PDB entry 7EMJ | X-ray diffraction, 2.33 A resolution | chains B and E of the 6 polymer chains in the assembly

Chain B:
Name: Tubulin beta chain
Source organism: Sus scrofa
UniProtKB: P02554 (TBB_PIG); the author numbering skips numbers that UniProt does not, so the offset changes along the chain: 1-42 = UniProt 1-42; 45-360 = UniProt 43-358; 369-455 = UniProt 359-445
Amino-acid sequence (445 residues; each row starts with the number of its first residue; note: 10 numbers in that range are skipped by the numbering (no residue carries them; nothing is unmodelled there)):
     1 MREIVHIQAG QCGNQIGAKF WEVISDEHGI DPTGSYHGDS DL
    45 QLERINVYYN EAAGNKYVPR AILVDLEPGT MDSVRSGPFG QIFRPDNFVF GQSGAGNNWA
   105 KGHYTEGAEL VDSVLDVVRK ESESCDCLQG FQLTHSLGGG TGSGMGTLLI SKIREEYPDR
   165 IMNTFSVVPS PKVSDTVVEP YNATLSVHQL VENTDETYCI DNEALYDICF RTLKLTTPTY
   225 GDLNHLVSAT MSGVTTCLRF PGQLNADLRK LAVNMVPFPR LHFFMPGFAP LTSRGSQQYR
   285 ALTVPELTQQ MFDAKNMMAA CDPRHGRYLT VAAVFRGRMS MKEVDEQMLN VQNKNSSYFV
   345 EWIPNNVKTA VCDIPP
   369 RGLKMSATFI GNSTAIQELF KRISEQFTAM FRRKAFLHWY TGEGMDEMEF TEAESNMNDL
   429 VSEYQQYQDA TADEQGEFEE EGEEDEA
Not modelled in the structure: 247-248, 280-281, 441-455
UniProt features mapped onto this chain:
  - motif: Met1 to Ile4 (MREI motif)
  - binding site (GTP): Gln11, Glu71, Ser140, Gly144, Thr145, Gly146, Asn206, Asn228
  - binding site (Mg(2+)): Glu71
  - modified residue: Ser40 (Phosphoserine), Lys60 (N6-acetyllysine), Ser174 (Phosphoserine), Thr287 (Phosphothreonine), Thr292 (Phosphothreonine), Arg320 (Omega-N-methylarginine), Glu448 (5-glutamyl polyglutamate)
  - cross-link (Glycyl lysine isopeptide (Lys-Gly)): Lys60 (interchain with G-Cter in ubiquitin), Lys326 (interchain with G-Cter in ubiquitin)
Metal / ion sites: Mg2+: Gln11 (together with GDP); Ca2+ near Glu113 (its only coordinating residue here)
Small-molecule neighbours:
  - GDP (guanosine-5'-diphosphate): Gly10, Gln11, Cys12, Gln15, Ile16, Asp69, Asn101, Ser140, Gly142, Gly143, Gly144, Thr145, Gly146, Val171, Pro173, Val177, Ser178, Asp179, Glu183, Asn206, Leu209, Tyr224, Leu227, Asn228
  - J6L (8,8-dimethyl-3-(2,4,5-trimethoxyphenyl)pyrano[2,3-f]chromen-4-one): Ile4, Tyr52, Gln136, Asn167, Thr168, Phe169, Glu200, Tyr202, Val238, Cys241, Leu242, Leu252, Leu255, Met259, Phe268, Ala316, Ala317, Val318, Lys352, Thr353, Ala354, Ile378

Chain E:
Name: Stathmin-4
Source organism: Rattus norvegicus
UniProtKB: P63043 (STMN4_RAT); residues -43 to 145 here correspond to UniProt positions 1-189 (UniProt number = residue number + 44)
Amino-acid sequence (189 residues; numbered -43 to 145; the number before each row is that of its first residue; numbers below 1 keep their minus sign (Met-43 is residue -43)):
   -43 MTLAAYKEKM KELPLVSLFC SCFLSDPLNK SSYKYEADTV DLNWCVISDM EVIELNKCTS
    17 GQSFEVILKP PSFDGVPEFN ASLPRRRDPS LEEIQKKLEA AEERRKYQEA ELLKHLAEKR
    77 EHEREVIQKA IEENNNFIKM AKEKLAQKME SNKENREAHL AAMLERLQEK DKHAEEVRKN
   137 KELKEEASR
Not modelled in the structure: -43 to 5, 29-43, 144-145
UniProt features mapped onto this chain:
  - modified residue: Ser46 (Phosphoserine)
  - lipidation (S-palmitoyl cysteine): Cys-24, Cys-22

How chain B and chain E interact:
Pairs across the interface (26; chain B residue first):
  His107(B) - Lys75(E)  hydrogen bond
  Tyr108(B) - His78(E)  hydrogen bond
  Tyr108(B) - Glu79(E)
  Tyr108(B) - Val82(E)  hydrophobic
  Tyr108(B) - Ile83(E)
  Leu152(B) - Glu79(E)
  Ser155(B) - Leu72(E)
  Ser155(B) - Lys75(E)
  Ser155(B) - Arg76(E)  hydrogen bond
  Lys156(B) - Arg76(E)
  Lys156(B) - Glu79(E)  salt bridge
  Arg158(B) - Leu68(E)
  Glu159(B) - Leu69(E)
  Glu159(B) - Leu72(E)
  Glu159(B) - Arg76(E)  salt bridge
  Pro162(B) - Glu65(E)
  Gln193(B) - Lys75(E)
  Glu196(B) - His71(E)  salt bridge
  Thr409(B) - Glu89(E)
  Glu411(B) - Val82(E)
  Glu411(B) - Ala86(E)
  Gly412(B) - Val82(E)
  Gly412(B) - Lys85(E)
  Gly412(B) - Ala86(E)
  Met413(B) - Lys85(E)
  Glu417(B) - His78(E)  salt bridge
Other interface residues (no listed pair), chain B (18 interface residues in all): Thr109, Gly410, Asp414
Other interface residues (no listed pair), chain E (15 interface residues in all): Ala73

Overview:
Chain B and chain E form an interface of 18 and 15 residues respectively, with 3 hydrogen bonds and 4 salt
bridges. Polar contacts include Lys156(B)-Glu79(E), Glu159(B)-Arg76(E) and Glu196(B)-His71(E). Bound to chain
B: compound J6L and GDP.
Chain B is Tubulin beta chain (Sus scrofa) and chain E is Stathmin-4 (Rattus norvegicus); the structure,
Crystal structure of T2R-TTL-Barbigerone complex, was determined by X-ray diffraction.
